PDB entry 8J5P | electron microscopy, 3.10 A resolution | chains M and Z of the 36 polymer chains in the assembly

# Chain M
Name: Reaction center protein M chain
From: Roseiflexus castenholzii DSM 13941
UniProtKB: A7NQE8 (A7NQE8_ROSCS); residue numbers follow UniProt; this construct covers 335-641
Sequence (307 residues; numbered 335 to 641; the number before each row is that of its first residue):
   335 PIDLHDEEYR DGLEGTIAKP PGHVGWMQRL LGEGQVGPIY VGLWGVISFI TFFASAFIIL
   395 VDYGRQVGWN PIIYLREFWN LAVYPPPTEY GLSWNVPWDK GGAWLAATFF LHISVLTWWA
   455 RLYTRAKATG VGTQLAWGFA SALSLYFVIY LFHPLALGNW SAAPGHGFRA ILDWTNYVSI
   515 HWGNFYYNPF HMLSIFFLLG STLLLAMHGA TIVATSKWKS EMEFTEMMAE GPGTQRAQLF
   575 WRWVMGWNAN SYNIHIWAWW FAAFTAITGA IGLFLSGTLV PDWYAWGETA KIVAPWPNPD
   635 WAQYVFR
Not modelled in the structure: 641
Ion coordination: Fe ion: His-542, Glu-557, His-589 (shared with 1 residue of chain L)
Ligand contacts:
  - bacteriochlorophyll a (BCL), molecule 1: Phe-386, Leu-445, Val-449, Ala-476, Leu-479, Tyr-480, Ile-483, Trp-508, Thr-509, Asn-510, Val-512, Ser-513, Phe-519, Tyr-520, Asn-522, His-525, Ser-528, Ile-529, Leu-532, Gly-603, Ala-604, Gly-606, Leu-607
  - bacteriochlorophyll a (BCL), molecule 2: Thr-509, Tyr-520, Leu-533
  - bacteriochlorophyll a (BCL), molecule 3: Tyr-520, Met-526, Ile-529, Phe-530, Leu-533, Gly-534
  - bacteriopheophytin b (BPB), molecule 1: Ser-382, Phe-383, Phe-386, Ser-448, Val-449, Trp-452, Leu-456, Leu-469, Gly-472, Phe-473, Ala-476, Ala-596, Ala-600
  - bacteriopheophytin b (BPB), molecule 2: Phe-386, Ser-389, Ile-393, Leu-445, Tyr-480, Tyr-484, Pro-498, His-500, Phe-502, Ile-505, Leu-506, Trp-508, Thr-509
  - bacteriopheophytin b (BPB), molecule 3: Leu-533, Thr-536, Leu-537, Ala-540, Met-541, Trp-575, Met-579
  - Menaquinone 11 (MQE; 2-methyl-3-[(2E,6E,10E,14E,18E,22E,26E,30E,34E,38E)-3,7,11,15,19,23,27,31,35,39,43-undecamethyltetratetraconta-2,6,10,1 4,18,22,26,30,34,38,42-undecaen-1-yl]naphthalene-1,4-dione), molecule 1: Phe-386, Ala-390, Ile-393, Leu-394, Tyr-397, Phe-412, Trp-413, His-500, Gly-501, Phe-502, Ile-505
  - Menaquinone 11 (MQE), molecule 2: Leu-537, Leu-538, Met-541, His-542, Thr-545, Ile-546, Thr-568, Ala-571, Gln-572, Trp-575, Met-579, Trp-581, Asn-582, Ala-583, Asn-584, Ser-585, Ile-588, Trp-591

# Chain Z
Name: Subunit Z
From: Roseiflexus castenholzii DSM 13941
Sequence (63 residues; each row starts with the number of its first residue):
     1 MDFLILLQAE PSPWPVWSGY ALCFVPLAAV ILGFIIAARF TDKQATSAYL RLDPAKANEP
    61 EQG
Not modelled in the structure: 1-11, 59-63

# Chain M / chain Z interface
Contacting residue pairs (39):
  Pro-523(M) / Leu-22(Z)  hydrophobic
  Phe-524(M) / Leu-22(Z)  hydrophobic
  Trp-552(M) / Asn-58(Z)
  Met-562(M) / Leu-50(Z)
  Ala-563(M) / Leu-50(Z)
  Ala-563(M) / Leu-52(Z)  hydrophobic
  Glu-564(M) / Tyr-49(Z)
  Glu-564(M) / Leu-50(Z)
  Glu-564(M) / Arg-51(Z)
  Glu-564(M) / Leu-52(Z)  hydrogen bond (backbone-backbone)
  Gly-565(M) / Leu-52(Z)
  Pro-566(M) / Ala-57(Z)  hydrophobic
  Gln-569(M) / Leu-52(Z)  hydrogen bond (side chain-backbone)
  Arg-570(M) / Asn-58(Z)
  Gln-572(M) / Ala-45(Z)
  Gln-572(M) / Tyr-49(Z)
  Trp-581(M) / Ala-38(Z)  hydrophobic
  Trp-581(M) / Thr-41(Z)
  Trp-581(M) / Asp-42(Z)
  Asn-582(M) / Asp-42(Z)  hydrogen bond (backbone-side chain)
  Asn-582(M) / Ala-45(Z)
  Ala-583(M) / Thr-41(Z)
  Ala-583(M) / Ala-45(Z)
  Asn-584(M) / Ala-45(Z)
  Asn-584(M) / Tyr-49(Z)
  Asn-587(M) / Thr-41(Z)  hydrogen bond
  Asn-587(M) / Gln-44(Z)  hydrogen bond
  Trp-591(M) / Ala-37(Z)
  Trp-591(M) / Thr-41(Z)
  Trp-620(M) / Ser-18(Z)
  Trp-620(M) / Gly-19(Z)
  Trp-620(M) / Leu-22(Z)  hydrophobic
  Thr-623(M) / Pro-15(Z)
  Thr-623(M) / Val-16(Z)
  Ala-624(M) / Pro-15(Z)
  Ala-624(M) / Gly-19(Z)
  Lys-625(M) / Ser-12(Z)  hydrogen bond (side chain-backbone)
  Lys-625(M) / Pro-13(Z)
  Lys-625(M) / Pro-15(Z)
Other interface residues (no listed pair), chain M (25 interface residues in all): Leu-527, Phe-530, Gly-580, Ile-626
Other interface residues (no listed pair), chain Z (24 interface residues in all): Trp-14, Cys-23, Pro-26, Val-30, Phe-34

# Summary
25 residues of chain M and 24 residues of chain Z are in contact; the contacts include 6 hydrogen bonds. Polar
pairs include Gln-569(M)/Leu-52(Z), Asn-582(M)/Asp-42(Z) and Asn-587(M)/Thr-41(Z). Bound to chain M: 3 copies
of bacteriochlorophyll a, 3 copies of bacteriopheophytin b and Menaquinone 11.
Here chain M is Reaction center protein M chain and chain Z is Subunit Z, both from Roseiflexus castenholzii
DSM 13941. Entry 8J5P (Cryo-EM structure of native RC-LH complex from Roseiflexus castenholzii at 2,000lux)
was determined by electron microscopy together with 8HJU, 8HJV and 8J5O from the same study.
